PDB entry 9JH3 | electron microscopy, 2.93 A resolution | chains A and S of the 5 polymer chains in the assembly

Chain A:
Name: Guanine nucleotide-binding protein G(i) subunit alpha-1
Organism: Homo sapiens
UniProtKB: P63096 (GNAI1_HUMAN); residues 2-354 here = UniProt positions 2-354
Amino-acid sequence (353 residues; each row starts with the number of its first residue):
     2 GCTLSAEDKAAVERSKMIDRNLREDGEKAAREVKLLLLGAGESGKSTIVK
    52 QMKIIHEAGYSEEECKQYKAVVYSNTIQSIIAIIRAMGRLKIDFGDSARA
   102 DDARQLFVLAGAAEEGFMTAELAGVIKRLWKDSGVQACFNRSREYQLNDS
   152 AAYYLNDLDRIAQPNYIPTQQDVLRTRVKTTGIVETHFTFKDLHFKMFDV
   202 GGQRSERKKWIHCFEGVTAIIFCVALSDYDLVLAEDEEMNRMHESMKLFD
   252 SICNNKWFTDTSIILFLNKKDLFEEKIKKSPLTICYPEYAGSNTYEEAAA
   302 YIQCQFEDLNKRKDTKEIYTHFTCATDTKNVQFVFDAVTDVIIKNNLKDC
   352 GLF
Disordered / not traced: 56-182
Swiss-Prot annotation at these positions:
  - region: Lys-35 to Thr-48 (G1 motif), Asp-173 to Thr-181 (G2 motif), Phe-196 to Arg-205 (G3 motif), Ile-265 to Asp-272 (G4 motif), Thr-324 to Thr-329 (G5 motif)
  - binding site (GTP): Glu-43 to Thr-48, Ser-151, Leu-175 to Thr-181, Asp-200 to Gln-204, Asn-269 to Asp-272, Ala-326
  - binding site (Mg(2+)): Ser-47, Thr-181
  - modified residue: Arg-178 (ADP-ribosylarginine), Gln-204 (Deamidated glutamine), Cys-351 (ADP-ribosylcysteine)
  - lipidation: Gly-2 (N-myristoyl glycine), Cys-3 (S-palmitoyl cysteine)
  - natural variant: Gly-40 (G40C: In NEDHISB; G40R: In NEDHISB), Gly-45 (G45D: In NEDHISB), Thr-48 (T48I: In NEDHISB; T48K: In NEDHISB), Gln-52 (Q52P: In NEDHISB), Ser-75 (deletion: In NEDHISB; uncertain significance), Gln-172 (deletion: In NEDHISB), Asp-173 (D173V: In NEDHISB), Glu-186 to Phe-189 (deletion: In NEDHISB; uncertain significance), Cys-224 (C224Y: In NEDHISB), Lys-270 (K270N: In NEDHISB; K270R: In NEDHISB), Asp-272 (D272G: In NEDHISB), Ala-326 (A326P: In NEDHISB), 1 further natural variant entry in UniProt
  - mutagenesis: Gly-42 (G42R: Abolishes switch to an activated conformation and dissociation from beta and gamma subunits upon GTP binding. Abolishes interaction with RGS family members), Glu-116 (E116L: Enhances interaction (inactive GDP-bound) with RGS14), Gln-147 (Q147L: Enhances interaction (inactive GDP-bound) with RGS14), Glu-245 (E245L: Enhances interaction (inactive GDP-bound) with RGS14)

Chain S:
Name: ScFv16
Organism: Mus musculus
Notes: antibody fragment or engineered binder
Amino-acid sequence (250 residues; row label = number of the first residue in the row):
     2 VQLVESGGGLVQPGGSRKLSCSASGFAFSSFGMHWVRQAPEKGLEWVAYI
    52 SSGSGTIYYADTVKGRFTISRDDPKNTLFLQMTSLRSEDTAMYYCVRSIY
   102 YYGSSPFDFWGQGTTLTVSSGGGGSGGGGSGGGSSDIVMTQATSSVPVTP
   152 GESVSISCRSSKSLLHSNGNTYLYWFLQRPGQSPQLLIYRMSNLASGVPD
   202 RFSGSGSGTAFTLTISRLEAEDVGVYYCMQHLEYPLTFGAGTKLELKAAA
Disordered / not traced: 122-135, 248-251
Cystine bridges: Cys-159/Cys-229

Interface between chain A and chain S:
Residue-residue contacts (20; chain A residue first):
  Thr-4(A) / His-167(S)
  Ser-6(A) / His-167(S)
  Ser-6(A) / Tyr-173(S)  hydrogen bond
  Ala-7(A) / His-232(S)
  Ala-7(A) / Leu-233(S)
  Ala-7(A) / Tyr-235(S)  hydrophobic
  Glu-8(A) / Tyr-173(S)
  Glu-8(A) / Tyr-175(S)  hydrogen bond
  Glu-8(A) / Arg-191(S)  salt bridge
  Glu-8(A) / His-232(S)  salt bridge
  Asp-9(A) / Asn-169(S)
  Ala-11(A) / Tyr-101(S)  hydrophobic
  Ala-12(A) / Tyr-101(S)
  Glu-14(A) / Ser-52(S)  hydrogen bond
  Glu-14(A) / Ser-53(S)
  Glu-14(A) / Gly-56(S)
  Glu-14(A) / Thr-57(S)
  Arg-15(A) / Tyr-101(S)
  Arg-15(A) / Tyr-102(S)
  Met-18(A) / Ser-53(S)
Also at the interface, not in a pair above, chain A (11 interface residues in all): Leu-5
Also at the interface, not in a pair above, chain S (20 interface residues in all): Ser-31, Tyr-50, Gly-54, Ile-100, Pro-107, Glu-234

Summary:
Chain A and chain S form an interface of 11 and 20 residues respectively; the contacts include 3 hydrogen
bonds and 2 salt bridges. Polar pairs include Glu-8(A)/Arg-191(S), Glu-8(A)/His-232(S) and
Ser-6(A)/Tyr-173(S).
Here chain A is Guanine nucleotide-binding protein G(i) subunit alpha-1 (Homo sapiens) and chain S is ScFv16
(Mus musculus). Entry 9JH3 (CMF-019 with APLNR-Gi complex) was determined by electron microscopy.
